1RMO - chain A; structure by X-ray diffraction, 1.80 A resolution.

Chain A:
Molecule: wunen-nonfunctional GFP fusion protein
Organism: Aequorea victoria
UniProtKB: P42212 (GFP_AEQVI); aligned to UniProt positions 314-547 over residues 1-236 (the alignment contains insertions or deletions, so no single offset holds)
Chain sequence (236 residues; each row starts with the number of its first residue; note: 2 numbers in that range are skipped by the numbering (no residue carries them; nothing is unmodelled there)):
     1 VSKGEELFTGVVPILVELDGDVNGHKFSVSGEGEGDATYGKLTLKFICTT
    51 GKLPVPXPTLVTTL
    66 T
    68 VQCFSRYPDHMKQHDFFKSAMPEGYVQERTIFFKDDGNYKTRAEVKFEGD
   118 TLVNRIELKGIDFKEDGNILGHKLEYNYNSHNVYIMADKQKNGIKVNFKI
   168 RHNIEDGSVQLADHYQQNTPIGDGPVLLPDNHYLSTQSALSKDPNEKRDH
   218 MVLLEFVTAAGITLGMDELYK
Disordered / not traced: 1-3, 230-238
Differences from the reference sequence: modified residue (57); chromophore (66, 66, 66)
Modified positions: 32T ((S)-2-amino-3-(4H-thieno[3,2-b]-pyrrol-6-yl)-propionic acid) at position 57; Thr66 ({2-[(1R,2R)-1-amino-2-hydroxypropyl]-4-(4-hydroxybenzylidene)-5-oxo-4,5-dihydro-1H-imidazol-1-yl}acetic acid; CRO)
Covalently attached groups: covalent link Leu64-Thr66; covalent link Thr66-Val68

In short:
Chain A is wunen-nonfunctional GFP fusion protein (Aequorea victoria); the structure, Probing the Role of
Tryptophans in Aequorea Victoria Green Fluorescent Proteins with an Expanded Genetic Code, was determined by
X-ray diffraction (same publication as 1RM9, 1RMM and 1RMP).
